PDB entry 1LDM | X-ray diffraction, 2.10 A resolution | chain A

# Chain A
Molecule: M4 lactate dehydrogenase
Source organism: Squalus acanthias
Notes: EC 1.1.1.27
Reference sequence: P00341 (LDHA_SQUAC); residues 1-329 here = UniProt positions 1-329
Sequence (329 residues; numbered 1 to 329; the number before each row is that of its first residue):
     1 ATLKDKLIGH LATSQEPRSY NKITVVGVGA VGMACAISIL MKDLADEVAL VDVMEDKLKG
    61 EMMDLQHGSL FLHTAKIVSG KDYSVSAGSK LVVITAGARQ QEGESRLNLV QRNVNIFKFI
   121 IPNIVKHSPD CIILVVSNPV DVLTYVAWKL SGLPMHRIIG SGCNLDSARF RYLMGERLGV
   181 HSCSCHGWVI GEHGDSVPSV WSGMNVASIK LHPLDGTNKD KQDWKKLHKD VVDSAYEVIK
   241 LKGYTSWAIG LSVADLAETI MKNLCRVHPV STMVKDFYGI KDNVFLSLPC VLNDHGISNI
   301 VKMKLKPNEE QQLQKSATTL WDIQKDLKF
Differences from the reference sequence: conflict Asn205 (Trp in P00341), Val206 (Asn in P00341), Ser208 (Leu in P00341), Ile209 (Lys in P00341), Lys210 (Glu in P00341), Leu214 (Glu in P00341), Asp215 (Leu in P00341), Asn308 (Asp in P00341)
Residues lining bound ligands:
  - NAD (nicotinamide-adenine-dinucleotide): Val26, Gly27, Val28, Gly29, Ala30, Val31, Gly32, Asp52, Val53, Met54, Tyr83, Thr95, Ala96, Gly97, Ala98, Arg99, Gln100, Leu109, Asn113, Ile116, Ile120, Val136, Ser137, Asn138, Val140, Ser161, Leu165, His193, Tyr244, Thr245, Ile249
  - oxamic acid (OXM), molecule 1: Gln100, Arg106, Asn138, Leu165, Arg169, His193, Ala235, Thr245
  - oxamic acid (OXM), molecule 2: Arg171, Cys183, Ser184, His186, Trp188, Ala207, Val267

# Overview
Chain A binds NAD and oxamic acid.
Chain A is M4 lactate dehydrogenase (Squalus acanthias); the structure, Refined crystal structure of dogfish
M4 apo-lactate dehydrogenase, was determined by X-ray diffraction together with 6LDH and 8LDH from the same
study.
